Entry 8PIL (electron microscopy, 3.20 A resolution); this record covers chains P and B of the 10 polymer chains in the assembly.

# Chain P
Molecule: Transcription antitermination protein RfaH
Organism: Escherichia coli
Reference sequence: P0AFW0 (RFAH_ECOLI); residues 1-162 here = UniProt positions 1-162
Sequence (164 residues; each row starts with the number of its first residue; numbers below 1 keep their minus sign (Gly-1 is residue -1)):
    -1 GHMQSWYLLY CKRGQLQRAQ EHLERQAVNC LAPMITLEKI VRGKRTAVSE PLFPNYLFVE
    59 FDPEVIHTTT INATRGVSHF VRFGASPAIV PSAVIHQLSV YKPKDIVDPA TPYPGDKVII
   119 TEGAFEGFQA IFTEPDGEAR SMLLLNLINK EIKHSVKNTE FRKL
Not modelled in the structure: -1 to 0
Construct notes: expression tag (-1 to 0)

# Chain B
Molecule: template DNA
Sequence (40 nucleotides; numbered 1 to 40; the number before each row is that of its first residue):
     1 GGAAGATCGA AAAAAGCACG CTACCGCCCG CGTGGTGGTG
Not modelled in the structure: 37-40

# How chain P and chain B interact
Residue-residue contacts - 4 pairs, chain P then chain B:
  Arg11(P) - DG30(B)  base contact
  Gly12(P) - DT33(B)  phosphate contact
  Arg40(P) - DG34(B)  hydrogen bond to the phosphate
  Arg40(P) - DG35(B)  sugar contact
Other interface residues (no listed pair), chain P (5 interface residues in all): Gln13, Lys42
Other interface residues (no listed pair), chain B (5 interface residues in all): DG32

# In short
The chain P/chain B interface involves 5 residues from each chain; the contacts include 1 hydrogen bond. The
hydrogen-bonded pair is Arg40(P)-DG34(B).
Here chain P is Transcription antitermination protein RfaH (Escherichia coli) and chain B is template DNA.
Entry 8PIL (E. coli transcription complex paused at ops site and bound to RfaH and NusA) was determined by
electron microscopy together with 8PEN, 8PFG, 8PFJ, 8PH9, 8PHK, 8PIB, 8PID and 8PIM from the same study.
